4FA1 - chains D and E of the 6 polymer chains in the assembly; structure by X-ray diffraction, 2.18 A resolution.

[Chain D]
Name: Methylamine dehydrogenase heavy chain
Source organism: Paracoccus denitrificans
Notes: EC 1.4.99.3
UniProtKB: A1BB97 (A1BB97_PARDP); residues 2-386 here correspond to UniProt positions 33-417 (UniProt number = residue number + 31)
Chain sequence (385 residues; numbered 2 to 386; the number before each row is that of its first residue):
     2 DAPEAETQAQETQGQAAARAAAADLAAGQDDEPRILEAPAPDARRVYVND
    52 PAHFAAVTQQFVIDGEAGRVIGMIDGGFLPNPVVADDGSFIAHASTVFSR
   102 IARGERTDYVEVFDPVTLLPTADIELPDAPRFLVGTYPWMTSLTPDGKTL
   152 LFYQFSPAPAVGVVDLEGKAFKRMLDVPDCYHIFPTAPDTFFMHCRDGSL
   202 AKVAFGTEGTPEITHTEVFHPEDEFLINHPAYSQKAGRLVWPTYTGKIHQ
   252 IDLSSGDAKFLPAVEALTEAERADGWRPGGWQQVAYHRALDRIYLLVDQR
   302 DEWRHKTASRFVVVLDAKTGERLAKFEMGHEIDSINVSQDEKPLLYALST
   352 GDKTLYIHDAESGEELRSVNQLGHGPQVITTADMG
Unresolved in the structure: 2-10
Disulfide bonds: C181-C196

[Chain E]
Name: Methylamine dehydrogenase light chain
Source organism: Paracoccus denitrificans
Notes: EC 1.4.9.1
UniProtKB: P22619 (DHML_PARDE); residues 1-131 here correspond to UniProt positions 58-188 (UniProt number = residue number + 57)
Chain sequence (137 residues; row label = number of the first residue in the row):
     1 ADAPAGTDPRAKWVPQDNDIQACDYWRHCSIDGNICDCSGGSLTNCPPGT
    51 KLATASWVASCYNPTDGQSYLIAYRDCCGYNVSGRCPCLNTEGELPVYRP
   101 EFANDIIWCFGAEDDAMTYHCTISPIVGKASHHHHHH
Unresolved in the structure: 1-6, 132-137
Construct notes: expression tag (132-137)
Modified / non-standard residues: W57 (2-amino-3-(6,7-dioxo-6,7-dihydro-1H-indol-3-yl)-propionic acid; TRQ)
Curated features (UniProtKB/Swiss-Prot):
  - modified residue: W57 (Tryptophylquinone)
  - cross-link: W57 to W108 (Tryptophan tryptophylquinone (Trp-Trp))
Disulfide bonds: C23-C88, C29-C61, C36-C121, C38-C86, C46-C77, C78-C109
Covalent attachments: covalent link W57-W108
What the authors report for this chain:
  - post-translational modification sites: W57, W108

[Chain D / chain E interface]
Pairs across the interface (68; chain D residue first):
  Q14(D) with Q21(E)
  G15(D) with D19(E); I20(E), hydrogen bond (backbone-backbone); Q21(E)
  Q16(D) with N18(E); D19(E)
  A18(D) with I20(E), hydrophobic
  A19(D) with N18(E); D19(E); I20(E), hydrophobic
  R20(D) with D17(E), salt bridge; N18(E); T65(E)
  A22(D) with R27(E); L43(E), hydrophobic
  A23(D) with D17(E)
  L26(D) with N63(E); I126(E), hydrophobic
  D32(D) with N45(E)
  E33(D) with N45(E)
  P34(D) with T44(E); N45(E); L52(E)
  R35(D) with N45(E), hydrogen bond (backbone-side chain); C46(E), hydrogen bond (backbone-backbone); L52(E)
  I36(D) with C46(E), hydrophobic; P47(E); P48(E), hydrophobic; T50(E); K51(E); L52(E)
  L37(D) with G40(E); G41(E); S42(E); N45(E); C46(E), hydrogen bond (backbone-backbone); P48(E)
  A39(D) with P48(E)
  V58(D) with N81(E)
  Q60(D) with V82(E), hydrogen bond (side chain-backbone); S83(E)
  R70(D) with Q21(E); D37(E), salt bridge; G41(E), hydrogen bond (side chain-backbone)
  V71(D) with C38(E); S39(E); G40(E), hydrogen bond (backbone-backbone); R85(E)
  I72(D) with G40(E); P48(E)
  G73(D) with S39(E)
  M74(D) with S39(E); Y80(E), hydrogen bond (backbone-side chain); S83(E); H120(E)
  D76(D) with Y80(E); N81(E), hydrogen bond (side chain-backbone)
  V117(D) with P48(E)
  T118(D) with P48(E); G49(E), hydrogen bond (backbone-backbone)
  L119(D) with Y80(E)
  L120(D) with K51(E)
  V370(D) with R85(E)
  N371(D) with R85(E), hydrogen bond (backbone-side chain)
  Q372(D) with R85(E); C86(E), hydrogen bond (side chain-backbone); P87(E)
Interface residues without a listed pair, chain D (36 interface residues in all): T13, E38, F62, I75, L373
Interface residues without a listed pair, chain E (40 interface residues in all): Y25, W26, D66, Y70, R75, G84, I123

[In short]
36 residues of chain D face 40 of chain E across their interface, with 12 hydrogen bonds and 2 salt bridges.
Polar pairs include R20(D)-D17(E), R70(D)-D37(E) and R35(D)-N45(E). The paper reports modification sites
W57(E) and W108(E).
Chain D is Methylamine dehydrogenase heavy chain and chain E is Methylamine dehydrogenase light chain, both
from Paracoccus denitrificans; the structure, Crystal Structure of WT MauG in Complex with Pre-Methylamine
Dehydrogenase Aged 130 Days, was determined by X-ray diffraction, deposited together with 4FA4, 4FA5, 4FA9,
4FAN, 4FAV and 4FB1.
